6YGD - chains A and C of the 4 polymer chains in the assembly; structure by X-ray diffraction, 2.75 A resolution.

[Chain A]
Protein: N-alpha-acetyltransferase 30
Organism: Saccharomyces cerevisiae
Notes: EC 2.3.1.256
Reference sequence: Q03503 (NAA30_YEAST); numbering as in UniProt (aligned over 1-159)
Sequence (159 residues; numbered 1 to 159; the number before each row is that of its first residue):
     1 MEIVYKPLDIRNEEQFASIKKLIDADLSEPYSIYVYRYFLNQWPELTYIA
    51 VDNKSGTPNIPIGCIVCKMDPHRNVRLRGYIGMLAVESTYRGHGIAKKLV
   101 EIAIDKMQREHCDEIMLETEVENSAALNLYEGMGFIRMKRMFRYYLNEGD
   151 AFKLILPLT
Small-molecule neighbours: coenzyme A (COA): Asp26, Leu27, Leu84, Ala85, Val86, Tyr90, Arg91, Gly92, His93, Gly94, Ile95, Ala96, Lys97, Leu117, Glu118, Thr119, Asn123, Ser124, Ala125, Ala126, Asn128, Leu129, Tyr130
Reported in the primary citation:
  - conformationally variable residues (loop rearrangement, side-chain flip): Leu27, Leu146, Asn147
  - contacts within the chain: Glu120-Asn147 (hydrogen bond)
  - catalytic residues: Leu27, Glu29, Leu84 (proposed by the authors, not directly observed)
  - mutagenesis - L27A, S28A, E29A, E29Q, Y31F, Y80A, Y80F, E118A, E118Q, E120A, E120Q, Y130A, Y130F: decreased catalytic activity
  - catalytic residues: Tyr80, Glu118, Tyr130

[Chain C]
Protein: N-alpha-acetyltransferase 38, NatC auxiliary subunit
Organism: Saccharomyces cerevisiae
Reference sequence: P23059 (NAA38_YEAST); residue numbers follow UniProt; this construct covers 1-77
Sequence (77 residues; each row starts with the number of its first residue):
     1 MDILKLSDFIGNTLIVSLTEDRILVGSLVAVDAQMNLLLDHVEERMGSSS
    51 RMMGLVSVPRRSVKTIMIDKPVLQELT
Not modelled in the structure: 1-4, 76-77

[Interface between chain A and chain C]
Contacting residue pairs (12; chain A residue first):
  Glu13(A) - Gln34(C)
  Ser32(A) - Ser57(C)
  Ile33(A) - Asn36(C)
  Ile33(A) - Pro59(C)  hydrophobic
  Tyr34(A) - Ala30(C)  hydrogen bond (side chain-backbone)
  Tyr34(A) - Val31(C)  hydrogen bond (side chain-backbone)
  Tyr34(A) - Asp32(C)
  Tyr34(A) - Asn36(C)  hydrogen bond (side chain-backbone)
  Tyr34(A) - Leu37(C)
  Tyr34(A) - Leu38(C)
  Tyr34(A) - Ser57(C)
  Arg37(A) - Asp32(C)  salt bridge
Also at the interface, not in a pair above, chain C (10 interface residues in all): Ala33

[In short]
5 residues of chain A and 10 residues of chain C are in contact; the contacts include 3 hydrogen bonds and 1
salt bridge. Among the polar pairs are Arg37(A)-Asp32(C), Tyr34(A)-Ala30(C) and Tyr34(A)-Val31(C). The paper
reports catalytic residues Leu27(A), Glu29(A) and Leu84(A) among others; L27A, S28A and E29A of chain A, among
others, reduce catalytic activity; 13 substitutions were tested in all.
Here chain A is N-alpha-acetyltransferase 30 and chain C is N-alpha-acetyltransferase 38, NatC auxiliary
subunit, both from Saccharomyces cerevisiae. Entry 6YGD (Crystal structure of the NatC complex bound to Gag
peptide and CoA) was determined by X-ray diffraction together with 6YGA, 6YGB and 6YGC from the same study.
